Entry 8GAF (electron microscopy, 3.64 A resolution); this record covers chains H and J of the 13 polymer chains in the assembly.

[Chain H]
Molecule: Cas8
From: Neisseria lactamica
Reference sequence: A0A1V0DVX6 (A0A1V0DVX6_NEILA); residues 1-582 here = UniProt positions 1-582
Sequence (582 residues; each row starts with the number of its first residue):
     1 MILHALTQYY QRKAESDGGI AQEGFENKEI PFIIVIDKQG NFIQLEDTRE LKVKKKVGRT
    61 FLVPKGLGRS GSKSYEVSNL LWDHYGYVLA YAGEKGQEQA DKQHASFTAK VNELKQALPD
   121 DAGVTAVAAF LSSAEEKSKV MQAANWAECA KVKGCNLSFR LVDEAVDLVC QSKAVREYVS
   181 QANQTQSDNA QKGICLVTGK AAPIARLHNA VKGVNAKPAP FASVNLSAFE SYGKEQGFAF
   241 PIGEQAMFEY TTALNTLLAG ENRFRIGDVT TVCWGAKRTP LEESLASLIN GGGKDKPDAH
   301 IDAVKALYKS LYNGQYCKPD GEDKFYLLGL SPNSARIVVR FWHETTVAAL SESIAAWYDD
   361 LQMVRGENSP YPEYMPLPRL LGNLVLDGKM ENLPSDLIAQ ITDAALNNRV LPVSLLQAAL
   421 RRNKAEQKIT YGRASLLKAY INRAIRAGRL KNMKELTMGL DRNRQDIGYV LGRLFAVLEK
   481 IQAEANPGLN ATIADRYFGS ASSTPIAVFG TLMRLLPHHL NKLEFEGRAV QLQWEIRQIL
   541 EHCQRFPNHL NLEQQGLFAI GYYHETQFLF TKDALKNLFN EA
Disordered / not traced: 1-349
Sequence notes: conflict Ala190 (Val in A0A1V0DVX6), Ala239 (Ile in A0A1V0DVX6), Ile242 (Val in A0A1V0DVX6), Gly260 (Ser in A0A1V0DVX6), Thr271 (Ala in A0A1V0DVX6), Ala299 (Glu in A0A1V0DVX6), Ala306 (Thr in A0A1V0DVX6), Cys317 (Gln in A0A1V0DVX6), Glu322 (Lys in A0A1V0DVX6), Asp323 (Glu in A0A1V0DVX6), Ile481 (Thr in A0A1V0DVX6), Tyr562 (Cys in A0A1V0DVX6)

[Chain J]
Molecule: Cas11
From: Neisseria lactamica
Reference sequence: A0A378VF47 (A0A378VF47_NEILA); residues 2-125 here correspond to UniProt positions 459-582 (UniProt number = residue number + 457)
Sequence (124 residues; numbered 2 to 125; the number before each row is that of its first residue):
     2 GLDRNRQDIG YVLGRLFAVL EKIQAEANPG LNATIADRYF GSASSTPIAV FGTLMRLLPH
    62 HLNKLEFEGR AVQLQWEIRQ ILEHCQRFPN HLNLEQQGLF AIGYYHETQF LFTKDALKNL
   122 FNEA

[Interface between chain H and chain J]
Contacting residue pairs - 41 pairs, chain H then chain J:
  Ile506(H) with Leu95(J)
  Ala507(H) with Leu95(J)
  Gly510(H) with Gln98(J)
  Met513(H) with Phe41(J); Ala102(J), hydrophobic
  Arg514(H) with Phe41(J); Gly42(J), hydrogen bond (side chain-backbone)
  Leu516(H) with Tyr106(J)
  Pro517(H) with Ala37(J); Asp38(J); Phe41(J), hydrophobic
  His518(H) with Asp38(J), hydrogen bond (side chain-backbone); Arg39(J)
  Asn521(H) with Asn33(J); Ala34(J); Asp38(J)
  Glu526(H) with Leu32(J); Asn33(J)
  Gln533(H) with Tyr105(J)
  Ile536(H) with Tyr106(J)
  Arg537(H) with Tyr106(J); Thr109(J); Gln110(J); Phe113(J)
  Gln538(H) with Gln110(J), hydrogen bond
  Leu540(H) with Ile103(J), hydrophobic; Tyr106(J), hydrophobic; His107(J), hydrogen bond (backbone-side chain)
  Glu541(H) with Gly2(J), hydrogen bond (side chain-backbone); His107(J); Gln110(J)
  Cys543(H) with Ile103(J), hydrophobic; His107(J), hydrogen bond (backbone-side chain)
  Gln544(H) with Arg7(J), hydrogen bond (backbone-side chain); Ile103(J)
  Arg545(H) with Arg7(J); Glu96(J), salt bridge; Leu100(J)
  Phe546(H) with Glu96(J); Gly99(J); Ile103(J), hydrophobic
Also at the interface, not in a pair above, chain H (24 interface residues in all): Val530, Trp534, Pro547, Asn548
Also at the interface, not in a pair above, chain J (25 interface residues in all): Tyr12, Glu22

[Summary]
24 residues of chain H and 25 residues of chain J are in contact, with 7 hydrogen bonds and 1 salt bridge.
Polar contacts include Arg545(H)-Glu96(J), Arg514(H)-Gly42(J) and His518(H)-Asp38(J).
Chain H is Cas8 and chain J is Cas11, both from Neisseria lactamica; the structure, Exploiting Activation and
Inactivation Mechanisms in Type I-C CRISPR-Cas3 for Genome Editing Applications, was determined by electron
microscopy (same publication as 8G9S, 8G9T, 8G9U, 8GAM and 8GAN).
